PDB entry 9JSZ | electron microscopy, 3.18 A resolution | chains A and D of the 16 polymer chains in the assembly

Chain A:
Protein: Ago
Source organism: Novosphingopyxis baekryungensis DSM 16222
Chain sequence (485 residues; numbered 1 to 485; the number before each row is that of its first residue):
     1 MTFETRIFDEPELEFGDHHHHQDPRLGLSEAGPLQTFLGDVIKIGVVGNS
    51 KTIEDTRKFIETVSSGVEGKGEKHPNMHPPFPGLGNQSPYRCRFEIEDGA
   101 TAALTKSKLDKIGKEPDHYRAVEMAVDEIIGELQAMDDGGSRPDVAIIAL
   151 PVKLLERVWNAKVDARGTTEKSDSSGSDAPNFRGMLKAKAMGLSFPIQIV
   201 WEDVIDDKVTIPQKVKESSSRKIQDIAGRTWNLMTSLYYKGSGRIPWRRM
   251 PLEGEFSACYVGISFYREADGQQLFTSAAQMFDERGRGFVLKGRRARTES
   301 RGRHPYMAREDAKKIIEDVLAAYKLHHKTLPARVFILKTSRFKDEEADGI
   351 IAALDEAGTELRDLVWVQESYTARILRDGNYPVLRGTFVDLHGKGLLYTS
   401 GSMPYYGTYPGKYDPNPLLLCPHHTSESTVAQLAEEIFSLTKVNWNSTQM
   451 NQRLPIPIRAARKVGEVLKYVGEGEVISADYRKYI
Not modelled in the structure: 163-178
What the authors report for this chain:
  - self-association interface (contacts with another copy of this molecule); pairs are residue here / residue on that copy: Arg-285/Phe-256 (cation-pi contact), Arg-287/Glu-253
  - mutagenesis - E97A/G140A/R142A/R244A, Q134A/R142A/R295A/D480A, E253A/F256A/R285A/R287A/K324A/E360A: abolished catalytic activity
  - conformationally variable residues (loop rearrangement): Gln-280 to Met-307

Chain D:
Molecule: 21-nt DNA strand
Source organism: Novosphingopyxis baekryungensis DSM 16222
Sequence (21 nucleotides; row label = number of the first residue in the row):
     1 TATCGTCAGCTGTGCAGTATT
Not modelled in the structure: 1, 20-21

How chain A and chain D interact:
Contacting residue pairs (38):
  Lys-70(A) / DA19(D)  hydrogen bond to the base
  Lys-73(A) / DA19(D)  sugar contact
  His-74(A) / DA19(D)  hydrogen bond to the phosphate
  Met-77(A) / DT18(D)  sugar contact
  Met-77(A) / DA19(D)  base contact
  His-78(A) / DA19(D)  base contact
  Gln-213(A) / DG14(D)  hydrogen bond to the phosphate
  Gln-213(A) / DC15(D)  hydrogen bond to the phosphate
  Gln-213(A) / DA16(D)  phosphate contact
  Lys-214(A) / DG14(D)  salt bridge to the phosphate
  Lys-214(A) / DC15(D)  phosphate contact
  Val-215(A) / DC15(D)  phosphate contact
  Lys-216(A) / DA16(D)  salt bridge to the phosphate
  Ser-219(A) / DA16(D)  hydrogen bond to the phosphate
  Lys-222(A) / DG17(D)  base contact
  Gln-224(A) / DT18(D)  base contact
  Phe-265(A) / DT11(D)  phosphate contact
  Tyr-266(A) / DT11(D)  phosphate contact
  Tyr-266(A) / DG12(D)  phosphate contact
  Arg-267(A) / DT11(D)  hydrogen bond to the phosphate
  Arg-267(A) / DG12(D)  hydrogen bond to the phosphate
  Pro-305(A) / DC10(D)  sugar contact
  Thr-339(A) / DC10(D)  phosphate contact
  Ser-340(A) / DC10(D)  sugar contact
  Trp-366(A) / DC10(D)  phosphate contact
  Gln-368(A) / DG9(D)  phosphate contact
  Ser-370(A) / DG9(D)  phosphate contact
  Ser-370(A) / DC10(D)  hydrogen bond to the phosphate
  Thr-408(A) / DA19(D)  hydrogen bond to the phosphate
  Tyr-409(A) / DT18(D)  phosphate contact
  Tyr-409(A) / DA19(D)  phosphate contact
  Pro-410(A) / DT18(D)  phosphate contact
  Gly-411(A) / DT18(D)  phosphate contact
  Gly-411(A) / DA19(D)  hydrogen bond to the phosphate
  Lys-412(A) / DG17(D)  hydrogen bond to the sugar
  Lys-412(A) / DT18(D)  sugar contact
  Lys-469(A) / DG12(D)  salt bridge to the phosphate
  Lys-469(A) / DT13(D)  salt bridge to the phosphate
Interface residues without a listed pair, chain A (30 interface residues in all): Ser-220, Ile-223, Arg-462

In short:
Chain A and chain D form an interface of 30 and 11 residues respectively; the contacts include 11 hydrogen
bonds and 4 salt bridges. Polar pairs include Lys-70(A)/DA19(D), Lys-412(A)/DG17(D) and His-74(A)/DA19(D). The
paper reports that E97A/G140A/R142A/R244A, Q134A/R142A/R295A/D480A and E253A/F256A/R285A/R287A/K324A/E360A of
chain A abolish catalytic activity; conformational variability at Gln-280(A).
Here chain A is Ago and chain D is a 21-nt DNA strand, both from Novosphingopyxis baekryungensis DSM 16222.
Entry 9JSZ (active NbaSPARDA complexes) was determined by electron microscopy, deposited together with 9JSB,
9JSP and 9JT2.
